PDB entry 8U4I | electron microscopy, 3.38 A resolution | chains A and B of the 4 polymer chains in the assembly

[Chain A (and B)]
Protein: Receptor tyrosine-protein kinase erbB-4
Organism: Homo sapiens
Notes: EC 2.7.10.1; fragment: intracellular domain; chain B of this document is another copy of the same molecule, construct and numbering; everything in this record applies to it too
UniProtKB: Q15303 (ERBB4_HUMAN); residues 26-635 here = UniProt positions 26-635
Amino-acid sequence (610 residues; row label = number of the first residue in the row):
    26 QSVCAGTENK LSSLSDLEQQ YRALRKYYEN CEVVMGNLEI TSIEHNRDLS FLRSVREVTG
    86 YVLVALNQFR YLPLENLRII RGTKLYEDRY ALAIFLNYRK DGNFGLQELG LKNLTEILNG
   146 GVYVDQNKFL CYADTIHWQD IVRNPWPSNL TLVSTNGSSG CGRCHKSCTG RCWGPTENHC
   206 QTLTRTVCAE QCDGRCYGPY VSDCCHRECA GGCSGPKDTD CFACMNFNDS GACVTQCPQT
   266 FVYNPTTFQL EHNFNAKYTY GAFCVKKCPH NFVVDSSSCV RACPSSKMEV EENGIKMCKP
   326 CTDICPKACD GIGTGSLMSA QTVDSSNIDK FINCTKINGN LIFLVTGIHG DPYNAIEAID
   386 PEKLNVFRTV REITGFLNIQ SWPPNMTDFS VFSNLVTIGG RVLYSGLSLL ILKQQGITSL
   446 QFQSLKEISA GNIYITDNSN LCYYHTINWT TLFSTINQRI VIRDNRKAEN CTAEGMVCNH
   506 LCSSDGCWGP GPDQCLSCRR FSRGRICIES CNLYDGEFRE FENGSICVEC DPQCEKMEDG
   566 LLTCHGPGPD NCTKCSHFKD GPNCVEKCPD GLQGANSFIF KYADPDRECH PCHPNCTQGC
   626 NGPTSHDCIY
Not modelled in the structure: 180-181, 598-603, 635 (chain B: 180-181, 596-603)
Curated features (UniProtKB/Swiss-Prot):
  - glycosylation (N-linked (GlcNAc...) asparagine): Asn138, Asn174, Asn181, Asn253, Asn358, Asn410, Asn473, Asn495, Asn548, Asn576, Asn620
  - natural variant: Thr140 (T140I: In a colorectal adenocarcinoma sample), Ser303 (S303Y: In a lung squamous cell carcinoma sample)
Disulfides: Cys29-Cys56, Cys156-Cys186, Cys189-Cys197, Cys193-Cys205, Cys213-Cys221, Cys217-Cys229, Cys230-Cys238, Cys234-Cys246, Cys249-Cys258, Cys262-Cys289, Cys293-Cys304, Cys308-Cys323, Cys326-Cys330, Cys334-Cys359, Cys467-Cys496, Cys503-Cys512, Cys507-Cys520, Cys523-Cys532, Cys536-Cys552, Cys555-Cys569, Cys559-Cys577, Cys580-Cys589, Cys593-Cys614, Cys617-Cys625, Cys621-Cys633
Glycans and other covalent adducts: N-acetylglucosamine (NAG) linked to Asn138, Asn358, Asn410, Asn473, Asn495, Asn548, Asn576; glycan linked to Asn253
Reported in the primary citation:
  - self-association interface (contacts with another copy of this molecule); pairs are residue here / residue on that copy: Phe273-Arg306 (cation-pi contact)
  - post-translational modification sites: Asn138, Asn253, Asn358, Asn410, Asn495, Asn548, Asn576

[Chain A / chain B interface]
Contacting residue pairs (50):
  Thr108(A) with Thr271(B)
  Gln216(A) with Pro241(B); Lys242(B), hydrogen bond (backbone-side chain)
  Asp218(A) with Lys242(B), salt bridge
  Val226(A) with Ser227(B)
  Ser227(A) with Val226(B)
  His231(A) with Arg232(B)
  Arg232(A) with Asp243(B), salt bridge
  Pro241(A) with Gln216(B); Arg232(B), hydrogen bond (backbone-side chain)
  Lys242(A) with Arg232(B)
  Phe252(A) with Tyr268(B)
  Gln261(A) with Gln261(B), hydrogen bond
  Gln264(A) with Gln264(B), hydrogen bond
  Tyr268(A) with Phe252(B); Thr284(B); Tyr285(B); Gly286(B), hydrogen bond (side chain-backbone); Ser303(B); Cys304(B), hydrogen bond (side chain-backbone); Val305(B), hydrophobic
  Pro270(A) with Gly286(B)
  Thr272(A) with Arg306(B)
  Phe273(A) with Tyr285(B), hydrophobic; Gly286(B); Phe297(B), hydrophobic; Val305(B); Arg306(B), hydrogen bond (backbone-backbone)
  Gln274(A) with Val305(B); Ala307(B), hydrogen bond (side chain-backbone)
  Leu275(A) with Asp300(B); Ser301(B); Ser303(B)
  Thr284(A) with Tyr268(B)
  Tyr285(A) with Tyr268(B); Phe273(B), hydrophobic
  Gly286(A) with Tyr268(B), hydrogen bond (backbone-side chain); Pro270(B); Phe273(B)
  Asp300(A) with Leu275(B)
  Ser303(A) with Tyr268(B); Leu275(B)
  Cys304(A) with Tyr268(B), hydrogen bond (backbone-side chain)
  Val305(A) with Tyr268(B), hydrophobic; Phe273(B); Gln274(B)
  Arg306(A) with Thr272(B); Phe273(B), hydrogen bond (backbone-backbone); Gln274(B), hydrogen bond (backbone-side chain)
  Ala307(A) with Gln274(B), hydrogen bond (backbone-side chain)
Interface residues without a listed pair, chain A (33 interface residues in all): Cys262, Thr271, Ala287, Phe297, Ser301, Pro325
Interface residues without a listed pair, chain B (32 interface residues in all): Thr108, His231, Ala287, Pro325

[Overview]
33 residues of chain A and 32 residues of chain B are in contact; the contacts include 13 hydrogen bonds and 2
salt bridges. Among the polar pairs are Asp218(A)-Lys242(B), Arg232(A)-Asp243(B) and Gln216(A)-Lys242(B). From
the paper: modification sites Asn138(A), Asn253(A) and Asn358(A) among others; a self-association interface
involving Phe273(A) and Arg306(A).
Chain A and chain B are both Receptor tyrosine-protein kinase erbB-4 (Homo sapiens); the structure, Structure
of the HER4/NRG1b Homodimer Extracellular Domain, was determined by electron microscopy (same publication as
8U4J, 8U4K and 8U4L).
